7RE0 - chains A and D of the 8 polymer chains in the assembly; structure by electron microscopy, 3.50 A resolution.

Chain A:
Name: RNA-directed RNA polymerase
From: Severe acute respiratory syndrome coronavirus 2
Notes: EC 2.7.7.48
UniProt: P0DTD1 (R1AB_SARS2); residues 1-932 here correspond to UniProt positions 4393-5324 (UniProt number = residue number + 4392)
Chain sequence (932 residues; row label = number of the first residue in the row):
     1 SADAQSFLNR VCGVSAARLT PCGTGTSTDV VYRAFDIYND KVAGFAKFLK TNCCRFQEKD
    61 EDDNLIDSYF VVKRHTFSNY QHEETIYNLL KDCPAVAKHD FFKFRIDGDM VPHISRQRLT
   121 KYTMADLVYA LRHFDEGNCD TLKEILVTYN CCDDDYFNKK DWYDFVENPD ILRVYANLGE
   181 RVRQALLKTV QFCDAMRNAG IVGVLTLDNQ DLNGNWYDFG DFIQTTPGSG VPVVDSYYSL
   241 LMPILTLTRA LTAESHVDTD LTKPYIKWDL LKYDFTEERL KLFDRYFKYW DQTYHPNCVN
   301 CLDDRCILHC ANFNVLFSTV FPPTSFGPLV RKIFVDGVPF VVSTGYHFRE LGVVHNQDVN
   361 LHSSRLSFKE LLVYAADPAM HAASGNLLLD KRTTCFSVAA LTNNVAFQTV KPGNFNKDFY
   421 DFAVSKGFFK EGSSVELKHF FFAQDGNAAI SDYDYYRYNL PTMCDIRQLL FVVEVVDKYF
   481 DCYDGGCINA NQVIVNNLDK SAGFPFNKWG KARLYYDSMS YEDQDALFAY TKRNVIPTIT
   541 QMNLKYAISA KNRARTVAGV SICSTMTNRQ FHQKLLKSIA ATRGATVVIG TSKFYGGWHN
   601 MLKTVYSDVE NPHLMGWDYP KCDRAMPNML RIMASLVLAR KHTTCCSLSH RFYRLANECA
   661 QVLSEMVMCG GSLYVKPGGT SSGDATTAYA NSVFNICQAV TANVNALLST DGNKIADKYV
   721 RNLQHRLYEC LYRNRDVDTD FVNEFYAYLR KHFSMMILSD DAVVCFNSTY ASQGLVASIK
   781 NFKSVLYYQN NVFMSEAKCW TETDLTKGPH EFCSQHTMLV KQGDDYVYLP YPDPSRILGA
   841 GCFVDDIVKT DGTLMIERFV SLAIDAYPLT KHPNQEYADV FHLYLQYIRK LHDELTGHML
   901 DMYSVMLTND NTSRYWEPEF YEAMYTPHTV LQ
Disordered / not traced: 1-2, 930-932
Ion coordination: Mg2+: Asn209, Asp218 (together with ADP); Zn2+ site 1: His295, Cys301, Cys306, Cys310; Zn2+ site 2: Cys487, His642, Cys645, Cys646
Small-molecule neighbours: ADP (adenosine-5'-diphosphate): Phe35, Lys50, Asn52, Cys53, Lys73, Arg74, His75, Asn79, Glu83, Arg116, Asp208, Asn209, Tyr217, Asp218, Gly220
Swiss-Prot annotation at these positions:
  - region: Lys545 to Arg555 (Interaction with RMP Remdesivir), Thr582 to Pro620 (RdRp Palm N-ter)
  - active site: Ser759, Asp760, Asp761
  - binding site (Mn(2+)): Asn209, Asp218
  - binding site (Zn(2+)): His295, Cys301, Cys306, Cys310, Cys487, His642, Cys645, Cys646
  - site: Gln932 (Cleavage)

Chain D:
Name: Non-structural protein 8
From: Severe acute respiratory syndrome coronavirus 2
UniProt: P0DTD1 (R1AB_SARS2); residues 1-198 here correspond to UniProt positions 3943-4140 (UniProt number = residue number + 3942)
Chain sequence (199 residues; each row starts with the number of its first residue; numbering starts at 0):
     0 MAIASEFSSL PSYAAFATAQ EAYEQAVANG DSEVVLKKLK KSLNVAKSEF DRDAAMQRKL
    60 EKMADQAMTQ MYKQARSEDK RAKVTSAMQT MLFTMLRKLD NDALNNIINN ARDGCVPLNI
   120 IPLTTAAKLM VVIPDYNTYK NTCDGTTFTY ASALWEIQQV VDADSKIVQL SEISMDNSPN
   180 LAWPLIVTAL RANSAVKLQ
Disordered / not traced: 0-6, 192-198
Sequence notes: initiating methionine (0)
Swiss-Prot annotation at these positions:
  - site: Gln198 (Cleavage)

How chain A and chain D interact:
Residue-residue contacts - 17 pairs, chain A then chain D:
  Asn414(A) - Met87(D)
  Phe415(A) - Met94(D)  hydrophobic
  Lys417(A) - Met90(D)
  Lys417(A) - Met94(D)
  Ile847(A) - Lys79(D)
  Ile847(A) - Arg80(D)
  Ile847(A) - Val83(D)  hydrophobic
  Ile847(A) - Met87(D)  hydrophobic
  Val848(A) - Ser76(D)
  Val848(A) - Arg80(D)
  Asp851(A) - Arg75(D)  salt bridge
  Leu854(A) - Lys72(D)
  Leu854(A) - Ser76(D)
  Met902(A) - Tyr71(D)  hydrophobic
  Tyr903(A) - Met67(D)
  Thr908(A) - Glu60(D)
  Thr908(A) - Asp64(D)  hydrogen bond
Interface residues without a listed pair, chain A (15 interface residues in all): Thr850, Thr853, His898, Met899, Leu907
Interface residues without a listed pair, chain D (15 interface residues in all): Thr68, Thr93

Overview:
The chain A/chain D interface involves 15 residues from each chain; the contacts include 1 hydrogen bond and 1
salt bridge. Polar pairs include Asp851(A)-Arg75(D) and Thr908(A)-Asp64(D). Bound to chain A: ADP.
Chain A is RNA-directed RNA polymerase and chain D is Non-structural protein 8, both from Severe acute
respiratory syndrome coronavirus 2; the structure, SARS-CoV-2 replication-transcription complex bound to nsp13
helicase - nsp13(2)-RTC - swiveled class, was determined by electron microscopy together with 7RDX, 7RDY,
7RDZ, 7RE1, 7RE2 and 7RE3 from the same study.
